8CA7 - chains A and S of the 9 polymer chains in the assembly; structure by electron microscopy, 2.06 A resolution.

[Chain A]
Molecule: 16S rRNA
From: Escherichia coli BW25113
Sequence (1540 nucleotides; each row starts with the number of its first residue; note: 633 numbers in that range are skipped by the numbering (no residue carries them; nothing is unmodelled there); a row labelled like 889A-889Z holds insertion residues (889A, then the next letters in order)):
     1 AAAUUGAAGAGUUUGAUC
   623 AUGGCUCAGAUUGAACGCUGGCGGCAGGCCUAACACAUGCAAGUCGAACG
   673 GUAACAGGAAGAAGCUUGCUUCUUUGCUGACGAGUGGCGGACGGGUGAGU
   723 AAUGUCUGGGAAACUGCCUGAUGGAGGGGGAUAACUACUGGAAACGGUAG
   773 CUAAUACCGCAUAACGUCGCAAGACCAAAGAGGGGGACCUUCGGGCCUCU
   823 UGCCAUCGGAUGUGCCCAGAUGGGAUUAGCUAGUAGGUGGGGUAACGGCU
   873 CACCUAGGCGACGAUCC
889A-889Z CUAGCUGGUCUGAGAGGAUGACCAGC
890A-890Z CACACUGGAACUGAGACACGGUCCAG
891A-891Z ACUCCUACGGGAGGCAGCAGUGGGGA
892A-892Z AUAUUGCACAAUGGGCGCAAGCCUGA
893A-893Z UGCAGCCAUGCCGCGUGUAUGAAGAA
894A-894Z GGCCUUCGGGUUGUAAAGUACUUUCA
895A-895Z GCGGGGAGGAAGGGAGUAAAGUUAAU
896A-896Z ACCUUUGCUCAUUGACGUUACCCGCA
897A-897Z GAAGAAGCACCGGCUAACUCCGUGCC
898A-898Z AGCAGCCGCGGUAAUACGGAGGGUGC
899A-899Z AAGCGUUAAUCGGAAUUACUGGGCGU
900A-900Z AAAGCGCACGCAGGCGGUUUGUUAAG
901A-901Z UCAGAUGUGAAAUCCCCGGGCUCAAC
902A-902Z CUGGGAACUGCAUCUGAUACUGGCAA
903A-903Z GCUUGAGUCUCGUAGAGGGGGGUAGA
904A-904Z AUUCCAGGUGUAGCGGUGAAAUGCGU
905A-905Z AGAGAUCUGGAGGAAUACCGGUGGCG
906A-906Z AAGGCGGCCCCCUGGACGAAGACUGA
907A-907Z CGCUCAGGUGCGAAAGCGUGGGGAGC
908A-908Z AAACAGGAUUAGAUACCCUGGUAGUC
909A-909Z CACGCCGUAAACGAUGUCGACUUGGA
910A-910Z GGUUGUGCCCUUGAGGCGUGGCUUCC
911A-911Z GGAGCUAACGCGUUAAGUCGACCGCC
912A-912Z UGGGGAGUACGGCCGCAAGGUUAAAA
913A-913I CUCAAAUGA
   919 AUUGACGGGGGCCCGCACAAGCGGUGGAGCAUGUGGUUUAAUUCGAUGXA
   969 ACGCGAAGAACCUUACCUGGUCUUGACAUCCACGGAAGUUUUCAGAGAUG
  1019 AGAAUGUGCCUUCGGGAACCGUGAGACAGGUGCUGCAUGGCUGUCGUCAG
  1069 CUCGUGUUGUGAAAUGUUGGGUUAAGUCCCGCAACGAGCGCAACCCUUAU
  1119 CCUUUGUUGCCAGCGGUCCGGCCGGGAACUCAAAGGAGACUGCCAGUGAU
  1169 AAACUGGAGGAAGGUGGGGAUGACGUCAAGUCAUCAUGGCCCUUACGACC
  1219 AGGGCUACACACGUGCUACAAUGGCGCAUACAAAGAGAAGCGACCUCGCG
  1269 AGAGCAAGCGGACCUCAUAAAGUGCGUCGUAGUCCGGAUUGGAGUCUGCA
  1319 ACUCGACUCCAUGAAGUCGGAAUCGCUAGUAAUCGUGGAUCAGAAUGCCA
  1369 CGGUGAAUACGUUCCCGGGCCUUGUACACACCGCCCGUCACACCAUGGGA
  1419 GUGGGUUGCAAAAGAAGUAGGUAGCUUAACCUUCGGGAGGGCGCUUACCA
  1469 CUUUGUGAUUCAUGACUGGGGUGAAGUCGUAACAAGGUAACCGUAGGGGA
  1519 ACCUGCGGUUGGAUCACCUCCU
Unresolved in the structure: 1-13, 623-885, 889A-889Z, 890A-890Z, 891A-891Z, 892A-892Z, 893A-893Z, 894A-894Z, 895A-895Z, 896A-896Z, 897A-897Z, 898A-898Z, 899A-899Z, 900A-900Z, 901A-901Z, 902A-902Z, 903A-903Z, 904A-904Z, 905A-905Z, 906A-906Z, 907A-907Z, 908A-908Z, 909A-909Z, 910A-910Z, 911A-911Z, 912A-912Z, 913A-913I, 1168, 1403-1500, 1506-1529, 1535-1540
Modified positions: 2MG (2N-methylguanosine-5'-monophosphate) at position 966, 5MC (5-methylcytidine-5'-monophosphate) at position 967, 2MG (2N-methylguanosine-5'-monophosphate) at position 1207, 4OC (4n,o2'-methylcytidine-5'-monophosphate) at position 1402
Ion coordination: K+ site 1: G925, G927, U1390, U1391; Mg2+ site 1 near C934 (its only coordinating residue here); Mg2+ site 2 near A937 (its only coordinating residue here); K+ site 2: U943, G944, G1233; Mg2+ site 3: G944, G945; Mg2+ site 4: A964, U1199; K+ site 3: U965, A1197, G1198; Mg2+ site 5: 2MG_966 (together with Omadacycline); K+ site 4: G971, G1233, U1364; Mg2+ site 6 near C972 (its only coordinating residue here); Mg2+ site 7: C979, C980, U981, G1222; K+ site 5 near C979 (its only coordinating residue here); 14 more Mg2+ sites not listed; 9 more K+ sites not listed
Ligand contacts:
  - spectinomycin (SCM): C1063, G1064, C1066, G1068, C1069, A1191, C1192, G1193, U1194, G1386, G1387, C1388
  - Omadacycline (U3B): U965, 2MG_966, U1052, G1053, C1054, C1195, A1196, A1197, G1198
What the authors report for this chain:
  - binding site for spectinomycin: C1063, C1066
  - Mg2+ coordination: 2MG_966

[Chain S]
Name: Small ribosomal subunit protein uS19
From: Escherichia coli BW25113
Reference sequence: P0A7U3 (RS19_ECOLI); residue numbers follow UniProt; this construct covers 1-92
Chain sequence (92 residues; numbered 1 to 92; the number before each row is that of its first residue):
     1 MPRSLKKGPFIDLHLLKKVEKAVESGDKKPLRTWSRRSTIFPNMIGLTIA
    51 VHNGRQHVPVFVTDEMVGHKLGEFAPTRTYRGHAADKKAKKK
Unresolved in the structure: 1, 86-92

[Chain A / chain S interface]
Contacting residue pairs - 64 pairs, chain A then chain S:
  U955(A) - His83(S)  hydrogen bond to the base
  U956(A) - Tyr80(S)  sugar contact
  U956(A) - His83(S)  sugar contact
  U957(A) - Thr79(S)  sugar contact
  U957(A) - Arg81(S)  salt bridge to the phosphate
  A958(A) - Asn53(S)  hydrogen bond to the base
  A958(A) - Gly54(S)  base contact
  A958(A) - Arg55(S)  salt bridge to the phosphate
  A958(A) - Thr77(S)  hydrogen bond to the base
  A959(A) - Thr77(S)  hydrogen bond to the base
  A959(A) - Arg78(S)  base contact
  U986(A) - Gly54(S)  base contact
  U986(A) - Arg55(S)  hydrogen bond to the sugar
  A1012(A) - Lys17(S)  salt bridge to the phosphate
  A1014(A) - His14(S)  sugar contact
  A1014(A) - Lys18(S)  salt bridge to the phosphate
  A1014(A) - Trp34(S)  stacking on the base
  G1015(A) - His14(S)  salt bridge to the phosphate
  A1219(A) - Trp34(S)  sugar contact
  G1220(A) - Trp34(S)  sugar contact
  G1220(A) - Arg36(S)  phosphate contact
  G1220(A) - His52(S)  hydrogen bond to the sugar
  G1220(A) - Gly54(S)  hydrogen bond to the base
  G1221(A) - Arg36(S)  salt bridge to the phosphate
  G1221(A) - Asn53(S)  sugar contact
  G1221(A) - Gly54(S)  sugar contact
  G1221(A) - Thr77(S)  hydrogen bond to the phosphate
  G1222(A) - Thr77(S)  hydrogen bond to the phosphate
  G1222(A) - Arg78(S)  salt bridge to the phosphate
  C1223(A) - Arg78(S)  salt bridge to the phosphate
  U1224(A) - Arg78(S)  hydrogen bond to the sugar
  A1225(A) - Arg78(S)  hydrogen bond to the sugar
  C1226(A) - Tyr80(S)  sugar contact
  C1226(A) - His83(S)  base contact
  A1227(A) - Tyr80(S)  hydrogen bond to the phosphate
  A1227(A) - His83(S)  hydrogen bond to the base
  A1227(A) - Ala84(S)  base contact
  A1271(A) - Lys6(S)  hydrogen bond to the sugar
  G1312(A) - Pro2(S)  base contact
  G1312(A) - Leu5(S)  phosphate contact
  U1313(A) - Pro2(S)  base contact
  U1313(A) - Ser4(S)  phosphate contact
  U1313(A) - Leu5(S)  hydrogen bond to the phosphate
  C1314(A) - Pro2(S)  hydrogen bond to the base
  C1314(A) - Ser4(S)  hydrogen bond to the phosphate
  U1315(A) - Lys7(S)  salt bridge to the phosphate
  G1316(A) - Arg3(S)  base contact
  G1316(A) - Lys7(S)  hydrogen bond to the base
  C1317(A) - Arg37(S)  hydrogen bond to the base
  A1318(A) - Arg3(S)  salt bridge to the phosphate
  A1318(A) - Phe10(S)  sugar contact
  A1318(A) - Arg37(S)  sugar contact
  A1319(A) - Arg3(S)  salt bridge to the phosphate
  A1319(A) - Lys70(S)  salt bridge to the phosphate
  C1320(A) - Arg36(S)  hydrogen bond to the base
  C1320(A) - Arg37(S)  base contact
  C1320(A) - Lys70(S)  sugar contact
  C1320(A) - Gly72(S)  base contact
  C1320(A) - Glu73(S)  sugar contact
  U1321(A) - Arg36(S)  hydrogen bond to the base
  U1321(A) - Thr77(S)  hydrogen bond to the sugar
  U1321(A) - Arg78(S)  hydrogen bond to the sugar
  C1322(A) - Arg78(S)  salt bridge to the phosphate
  G1323(A) - Pro2(S)  base contact
Other interface residues (no listed pair), chain A (34 interface residues in all): G954, U960, A1324
Other interface residues (no listed pair), chain S (29 interface residues in all): Arg32, Gly82

[Summary]
Chain A and chain S form an interface of 34 and 29 residues respectively, with 23 hydrogen bonds, 13 salt
bridges and 1 aromatic stacking contact. Polar pairs include U955(A)-His83(S), A958(A)-Asn53(S) and
A958(A)-Thr77(S). Ligands of chain A: Omadacycline and spectinomycin. From the paper: a binding site for
spectinomycin at C1063(A) and C1066(A); Mg2+ coordination by 2MG_966(A).
Chain A is 16S rRNA and chain S is Small ribosomal subunit protein uS19, both from Escherichia coli BW25113;
the structure, Omadacycline and spectinomycin bound to the 30S ribosomal subunit head, was determined by
electron microscopy together with 8CAI, 8CEP, 8CF1, 8CF8, 8CGI, 8CGJ, 8CGR and 8CGU from the same study.
